5XON - chains N and W of the 18 polymer chains in the assembly; structure by electron microscopy, 3.83 A resolution.

== Chain N ==
Molecule: 48-nt DNA strand
Sequence (48 nucleotides; each row starts with the number of its first residue; numbers below 1 keep their minus sign (DC-25 is residue -25)):
   -25 CCGTGTCTAG CACAGGGAAA TGGTTTGTGT CTGCTTATCG GTAGAGTG
Disordered / not traced: -3 to 1

== Chain W ==
Name: Protein that forms a complex with Spt4p
Source organism: Komagataella phaffii (strain GS115 / ATCC 20864)
UniProt: C4R370 (C4R370_KOMPG); residue numbers follow UniProt; this construct covers 206-815
Amino-acid sequence (612 residues; numbered 204 to 815; the number before each row is that of its first residue):
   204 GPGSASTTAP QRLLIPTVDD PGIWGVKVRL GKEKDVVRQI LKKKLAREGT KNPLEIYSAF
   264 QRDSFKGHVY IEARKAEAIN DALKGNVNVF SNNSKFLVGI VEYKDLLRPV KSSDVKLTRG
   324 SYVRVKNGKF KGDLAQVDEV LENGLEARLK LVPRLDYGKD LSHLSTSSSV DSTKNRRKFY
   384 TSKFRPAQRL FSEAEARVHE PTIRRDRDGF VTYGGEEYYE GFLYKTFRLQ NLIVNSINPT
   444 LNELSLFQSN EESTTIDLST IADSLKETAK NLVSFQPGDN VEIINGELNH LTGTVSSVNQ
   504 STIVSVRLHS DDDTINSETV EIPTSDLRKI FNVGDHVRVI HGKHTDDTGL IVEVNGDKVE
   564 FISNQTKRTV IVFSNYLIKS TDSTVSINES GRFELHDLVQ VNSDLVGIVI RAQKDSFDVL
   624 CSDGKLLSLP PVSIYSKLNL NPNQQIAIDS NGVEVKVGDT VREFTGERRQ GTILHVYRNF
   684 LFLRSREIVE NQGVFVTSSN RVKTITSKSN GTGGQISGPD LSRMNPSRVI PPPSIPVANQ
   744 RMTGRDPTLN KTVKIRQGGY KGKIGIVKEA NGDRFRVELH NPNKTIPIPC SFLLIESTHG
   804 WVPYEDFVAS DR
Disordered / not traced: 204-212, 314-315, 366-382, 404-405, 451-656, 706-746, 810-815
Sequence notes: expression tag (204-205)

== Chain N / chain W interface ==
Residue-residue contacts (4):
  DG-11(N) - Lys334(W)  salt bridge to the phosphate
  DA-8(N) - Leu233(W)  phosphate contact
  DA-7(N) - Phe293(W)  phosphate contact
  DA-6(N) - Phe293(W)  phosphate contact
Interface residues without a listed pair, chain N (6 interface residues in all): DA-12, DG-9
Interface residues without a listed pair, chain W (7 interface residues in all): Arg232, Lys269, Thr384, Lys386

== In short ==
The interface between chain N and chain W involves 6 residues on one side and 7 on the other, with 1 salt
bridge. The salt-bridged pair is DG-11(N)-Lys334(W).
Here chain N is a 48-nt DNA strand and chain W is Protein that forms a complex with Spt4p (Komagataella
phaffii (strain GS115 / ATCC 20864)). Entry 5XON (RNA Polymerase II elongation complex bound with Spt4/5 and
TFIIS) was determined by electron microscopy (same publication as 5XOG).
